7QO1 - chains A and H of the 8 polymer chains in the assembly; structure by electron microscopy, 4.40 A resolution (low resolution: residue-level contacts below are approximate; hydrogen-bond / salt-bridge calls are withheld).

[Chain A]
Molecule: DNA ligase 1
From: Homo sapiens
Notes: EC 6.5.1.1
UniProt: P18858 (DNLI1_HUMAN); residue numbers follow UniProt; this construct covers 161-919
Amino-acid sequence (760 residues; each row starts with the number of its first residue):
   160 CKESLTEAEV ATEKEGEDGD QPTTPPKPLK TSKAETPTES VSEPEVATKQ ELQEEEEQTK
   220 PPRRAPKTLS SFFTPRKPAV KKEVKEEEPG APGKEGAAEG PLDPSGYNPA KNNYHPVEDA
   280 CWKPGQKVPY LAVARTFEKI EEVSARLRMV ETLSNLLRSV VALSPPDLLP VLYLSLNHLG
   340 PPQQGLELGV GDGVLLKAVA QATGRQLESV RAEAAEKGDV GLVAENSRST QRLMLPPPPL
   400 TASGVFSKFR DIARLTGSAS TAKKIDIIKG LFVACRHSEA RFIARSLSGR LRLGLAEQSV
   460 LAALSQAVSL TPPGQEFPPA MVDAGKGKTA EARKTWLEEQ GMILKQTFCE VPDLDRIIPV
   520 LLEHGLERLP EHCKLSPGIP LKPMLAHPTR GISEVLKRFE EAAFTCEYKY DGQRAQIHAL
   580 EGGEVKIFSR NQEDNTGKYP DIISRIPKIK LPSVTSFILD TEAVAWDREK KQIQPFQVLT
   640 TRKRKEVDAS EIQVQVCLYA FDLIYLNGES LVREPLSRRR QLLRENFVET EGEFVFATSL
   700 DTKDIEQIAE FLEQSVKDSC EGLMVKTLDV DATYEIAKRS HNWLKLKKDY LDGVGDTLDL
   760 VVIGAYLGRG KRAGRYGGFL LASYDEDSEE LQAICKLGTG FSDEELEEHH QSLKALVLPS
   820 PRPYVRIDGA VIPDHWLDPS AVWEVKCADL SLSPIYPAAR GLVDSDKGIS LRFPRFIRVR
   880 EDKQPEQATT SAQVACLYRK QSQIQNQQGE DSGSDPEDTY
Disordered / not traced: 160-261, 902-919
Differences from the reference sequence: expression tag (160)
Residues lining bound ligands: adenosine monophosphate (AMP): Ala545, Glu566, Tyr567, Lys568, Tyr569, Gly571, Arg573, Arg589, Glu621, Phe660, Met723, Lys725, Trp742, Lys744

[Chain H]
Molecule: Oligo19ddC
Sequence (19 nucleotides; each row starts with the number of its first residue):
     1 GCTTCTGTGC TGATGCGTC
Modified positions: DOC (2',3'-dideoxycytidine-5'-monophosphate) at position 19

[How chain A and chain H interact]
Contacting residue pairs (19; chain A residue first):
  Glu346(A) - DC16(H)
  Glu346(A) - DG17(H)
  Gly348(A) - DG15(H)
  Gly348(A) - DC16(H)
  Val349(A) - DC16(H)
  Gly350(A) - DG15(H)
  Asp351(A) - DG15(H)
  Gly571(A) - DOC_19(H)
  Gln572(A) - DT18(H)
  Gln572(A) - DOC_19(H)
  Arg573(A) - DOC_19(H)
  Ser588(A) - DT18(H)
  Arg589(A) - DOC_19(H)
  Glu592(A) - DG17(H)
  Glu592(A) - DT18(H)
  Asn594(A) - DT18(H)
  Phe635(A) - DT18(H)
  Phe635(A) - DOC_19(H)
  Phe872(A) - DOC_19(H)
Other interface residues (no listed pair), chain A (17 interface residues in all): Leu347, Gly352, Asn590

[In short]
Chain A and chain H form an interface of 17 and 5 residues respectively. Chain A binds adenosine
monophosphate.
Chain A is DNA ligase 1 (Homo sapiens) and chain H is Oligo19ddC; the structure, complex of DNA ligase I and
FEN1 on PCNA and DNA, was determined by electron microscopy together with 7QNZ and 8B8T from the same study.
